PDB entry 8S9V | electron microscopy, 3.00 A resolution | chains C and G of the 7 polymer chains in the assembly

# Chain C
Protein: Cas10
Source organism: Synechocystis sp. PCC 6803
UniProt: Q6ZED1 (Q6ZED1_SYNY3); residue numbers follow UniProt; this construct covers 2-558
Chain sequence (575 residues; each row starts with the number of its first residue; numbers below 1 keep their minus sign (Met-16 is residue -16)):
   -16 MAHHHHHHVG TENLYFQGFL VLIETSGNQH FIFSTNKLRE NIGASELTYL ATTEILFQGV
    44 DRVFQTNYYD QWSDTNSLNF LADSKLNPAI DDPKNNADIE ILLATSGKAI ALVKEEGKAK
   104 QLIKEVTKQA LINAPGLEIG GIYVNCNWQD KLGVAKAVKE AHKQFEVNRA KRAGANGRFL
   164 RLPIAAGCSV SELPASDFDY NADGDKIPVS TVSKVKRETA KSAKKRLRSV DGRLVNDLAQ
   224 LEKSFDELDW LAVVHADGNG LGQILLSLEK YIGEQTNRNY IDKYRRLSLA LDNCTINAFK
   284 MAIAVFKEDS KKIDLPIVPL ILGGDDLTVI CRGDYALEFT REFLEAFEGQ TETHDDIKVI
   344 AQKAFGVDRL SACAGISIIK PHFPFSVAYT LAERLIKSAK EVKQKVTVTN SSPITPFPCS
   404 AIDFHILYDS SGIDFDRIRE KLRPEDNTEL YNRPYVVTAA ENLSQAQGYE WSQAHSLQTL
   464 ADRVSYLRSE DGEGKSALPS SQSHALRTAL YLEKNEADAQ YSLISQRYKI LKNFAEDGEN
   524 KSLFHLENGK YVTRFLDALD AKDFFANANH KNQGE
Not modelled in the structure: -16 to -2, 290-297, 474-476, 553-558
Sequence notes: initiating methionine (-16); expression tag (-15 to 1)
Reported in the primary citation:
  - catalytic residues: His487, Arg490 (from molecular simulation)
  - mutagenesis - H487A, H487A/R490A, R490A: decreased catalytic activity with Self-target RNA (chain G)
  - mutagenesis - D308A/D309A: abolished catalytic activity

# Chain G
Molecule: Self-target RNA
Sequence (60 nucleotides; row label = number of the first residue in the row):
     1 CAUGACGGAU CGCGGGAGUU AUUGACGACC CCGAUUGGUU CUACUACAGU UUCAGUCCCC
Not modelled in the structure: 1-19, 54-60
Metal / ion sites: Mg2+ site 1: C32 (shared with 1 residue of chain D); Mg2+ site 2: A43 (shared with 1 residue of chain A)

# Chain C / chain G interface
Pairs across the interface (27):
  Lys363(C) - U45(G)  salt bridge to the phosphate
  Lys363(C) - A46(G)  salt bridge to the phosphate
  His365(C) - C47(G)  base contact
  His365(C) - A48(G)  phosphate contact
  His365(C) - G49(G)  base contact
  Pro367(C) - G49(G)  base contact
  Tyr411(C) - C44(G)  phosphate contact
  Tyr411(C) - U45(G)  phosphate contact
  Ser413(C) - C47(G)  base contact
  Ser413(C) - G49(G)  hydrogen bond to the base
  Ser414(C) - G49(G)  base contact
  Ser479(C) - C41(G)  phosphate contact
  Pro482(C) - U40(G)  phosphate contact
  Pro482(C) - C41(G)  phosphate contact
  Ser483(C) - C41(G)  hydrogen bond to the phosphate
  Ser483(C) - U42(G)  hydrogen bond to the phosphate
  Ser484(C) - U40(G)  hydrogen bond to the phosphate
  Ser484(C) - C41(G)  hydrogen bond to the phosphate
  Gln485(C) - U39(G)  hydrogen bond to the phosphate
  Gln485(C) - U40(G)  hydrogen bond to the phosphate
  His487(C) - A43(G)  stacking on the base
  Arg490(C) - A43(G)  hydrogen bond to the sugar
  Arg490(C) - C44(G)  salt bridge to the phosphate
  Arg510(C) - G37(G)  salt bridge to the phosphate
  Arg510(C) - U39(G)  salt bridge to the phosphate
  Tyr511(C) - U39(G)  phosphate contact
  Tyr511(C) - U40(G)  hydrogen bond to the phosphate
Other interface residues (no listed pair), chain C (19 interface residues in all): Asn19, Asp232, Trp233, Phe366
Other interface residues (no listed pair), chain G (14 interface residues in all): G38, U50

# In short
The interface between chain C and chain G involves 19 residues on one side and 14 on the other; the contacts
include 9 hydrogen bonds, 5 salt bridges and 1 aromatic stacking contact. Among the polar pairs are
Ser413(C)-G49(G), Arg490(C)-A43(G) and Ser483(C)-C41(G). The paper reports catalytic residues His487(C) and
Arg490(C); H487A, H487A/R490A and R490A of chain C reduce catalytic activity with Self-target RNA (chain G).
Chain C is Cas10 (Synechocystis sp. PCC 6803) and chain G is Self-target RNA; the structure, CRISPR-Cas type
III-D effector complex bound to a self-target RNA in the pre-cleavage state, was determined by electron
microscopy (same publication as 8S9T, 8S9U and 8S9X).
